Entry 3KHB (X-ray diffraction, 2.90 A resolution); this record covers chain A.

[Chain A]
Molecule: Alpha-ketoglutarate-dependent dioxygenase alkB
From: Escherichia coli K-12
Notes: EC 1.14.11.-
UniProt: P05050 (ALKB_ECOLI); residues 1-216 here = UniProt positions 1-216
Sequence (219 residues; each row starts with the number of its first residue; numbers below 1 keep their minus sign (Gly-2 is residue -2)):
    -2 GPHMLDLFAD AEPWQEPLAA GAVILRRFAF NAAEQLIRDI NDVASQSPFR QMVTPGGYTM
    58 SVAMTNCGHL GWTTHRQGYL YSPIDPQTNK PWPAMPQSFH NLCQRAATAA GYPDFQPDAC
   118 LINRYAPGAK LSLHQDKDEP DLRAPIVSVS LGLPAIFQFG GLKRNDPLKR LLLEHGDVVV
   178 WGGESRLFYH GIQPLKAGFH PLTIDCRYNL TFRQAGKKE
Not modelled in the structure: -2 to 11, 215-216
Sequence notes: expression tag (-2 to 0)
Swiss-Prot annotation at these positions:
  - binding site (substrate): Trp69, Tyr76 to Tyr78, Asp135, Arg161
  - binding site (2-oxoglutarate): Asn120 to Tyr122, Arg204 to Arg210
  - binding site (Fe cation): His131, Asp133, His187
  - mutagenesis: Thr51 (T51A: Slightly reduced activity towards single-stranded DNA containing 1-methyladenine. Reduces affinity for undamaged DNA), Trp69 (W69A: Abolishes activity towards single-stranded DNA containing 1-methyladenine), Tyr76 (Y76A: Reduces affinity for damaged DNA and activity towards single-stranded DNA containing 1-methyladenine), Asp135 (D135A: Abolishes activity towards single-stranded DNA containing 1-methyladenine. Alters substrate specificity, so that the enzyme gains activity towards single-stranded DNA containing 1-methylguanine), Arg161 (R161A: No effect on enzyme activity. Decreases affinity for damaged DNA)
Ion coordination: Co2+: His131, Asp133, His187 (together with 2-oxoglutaric acid)
Ligand contacts: 2-oxoglutaric acid (AKG): Leu118, Asn120, Tyr122, Leu128, His131, Asp133, Ser145, Phe154, His187, Ile189, Arg204, Asn206, Thr208, Arg210
Reported in the primary citation:
  - Co2+ coordination: His131, Asp133, His187
  - contacts within the chain: Thr51-Tyr55 (hydrogen bond)
  - mutagenesis - T51A: unchanged binding to damaged DNA
  - mutagenesis - T51A (Kd 51 uM): decreased binding to undamaged DNA
  - mutagenesis - T51A, D135A: decreased catalytic activity on 1-meA
  - mutagenesis - R161A (Kd 20 uM): unchanged binding to undamaged DNA
  - mutagenesis - Y76A (5.5-fold), R161A (5-fold): decreased binding to damaged DNA
  - mutagenesis - R161A: unchanged catalytic activity on 1-meA
  - mutagenesis - Y76A: decreased catalytic activity
  - mutagenesis - D135A (10-fold): increased binding to DNA containing a methylated base
  - mutagenesis - D135A (4-fold): increased binding to undamaged DNA
  - mutagenesis - D135A: increased catalytic activity on 1-meG
  - specificity-determining residues: Asp135
  - catalytic residues: Asp135 (proposed by the authors, not directly observed)
  - mutagenesis - W69A: abolished catalytic activity
  - mutagenesis - W69A (2 to 3-fold): decreased binding to damaged and undamaged ssDNA
  - catalytic residues: Trp69

[Overview]
Bound to chain A: 2-oxoglutaric acid. His131, Asp133 and His187 form the Co2+ site. UniProt lists 6
substrate-binding residues, 10 residues binding 2-oxoglutarate, 3 Fe cation-binding residues and 5 mutagenesis
sites. From the paper: catalytic residues Asp135 and Trp69; T51A and D135A reduce catalytic activity on 1-meA;
5 substitutions were tested in all.
Chain A is Alpha-ketoglutarate-dependent dioxygenase alkB (Escherichia coli K-12); the structure, Crystal
structure of Escherichia coli AlkB with Co(II) and 2-OG, was determined by X-ray diffraction together with
3KHC from the same study.
